PDB entry 7OGS | X-ray diffraction, 2.37 A resolution | chains A and C of the 4 polymer chains in the assembly

[Chain A]
Protein: Interferon regulatory factor 4
From: Homo sapiens
Reference sequence: Q15306 (IRF4_HUMAN); residues 20-139 here = UniProt positions 20-139
Sequence (141 residues; numbered -1 to 139; the number before each row is that of its first residue; numbers below 1 keep their minus sign (Met-1 is residue -1)):
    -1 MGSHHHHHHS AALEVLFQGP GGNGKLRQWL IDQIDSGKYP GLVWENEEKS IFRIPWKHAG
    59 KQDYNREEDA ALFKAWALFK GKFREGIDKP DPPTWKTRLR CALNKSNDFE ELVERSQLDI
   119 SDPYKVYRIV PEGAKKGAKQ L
Disordered / not traced: -1 to 19, 134-139
Sequence notes: initiating methionine (-1); expression tag (0-19)
Curated features (UniProtKB/Swiss-Prot):
  - DNA-binding region: Asn21 to Pro129 (IRF tryptophan pentad repeat)
  - natural variant: Thr95 (T95R: In IMD131), Arg98 (R98W: In IMD131)
  - mutagenesis: Arg98 to Cys99 (Loss of DNA-binding transcription activator activity)

[Chain C]
Molecule: 20-nt DNA strand
Sequence (20 nucleotides; row label = number of the first residue in the row):
     1 TGTACTTTCG GTTTCAGTTA

[Interface between chain A and chain C]
Pairs across the interface (19):
  Asn21(A) - DG10(C)  sugar contact
  Gly22(A) - DG10(C)  phosphate contact
  Gly22(A) - DG11(C)  phosphate contact
  Lys23(A) - DG11(C)  hydrogen bond to the phosphate
  Leu24(A) - DG11(C)  hydrogen bond to the phosphate
  His56(A) - DA20(C)  sugar contact
  Trp74(A) - DG11(C)  phosphate contact
  Trp74(A) - DT12(C)  hydrogen bond to the phosphate
  Lys78(A) - DG11(C)  hydrogen bond to the phosphate
  Lys78(A) - DT12(C)  salt bridge to the phosphate
  Lys80(A) - DT12(C)  phosphate contact
  Lys80(A) - DT13(C)  salt bridge to the phosphate
  Thr95(A) - DT14(C)  base contact
  Arg96(A) - DT12(C)  phosphate contact
  Arg96(A) - DT13(C)  salt bridge to the phosphate
  Cys99(A) - DT12(C)  base contact
  Cys99(A) - DT13(C)  hydrogen bond to the base
  Ala100(A) - DT12(C)  base contact
  Lys103(A) - DT12(C)  base contact
Other interface residues (no listed pair), chain A (16 interface residues in all): Arg25, Lys59, Asp106

[Summary]
16 residues of chain A face 6 of chain C across their interface; the contacts include 5 hydrogen bonds and 3
salt bridges. Among the polar pairs are Cys99(A)-DT13(C), Lys23(A)-DG11(C) and Leu24(A)-DG11(C). UniProt lists
a DNA-binding region and 2 mutagenesis sites on chain A.
Chain A is Interferon regulatory factor 4 (Homo sapiens) and chain C is a 20-nt DNA strand; the structure,
X-ray Structure of Interferon Regulatory Factor 4 DNA binding domain bound to an interferon-stimulated
response element, was determined by X-ray diffraction.
